5UHG - chains D and F of the 8 polymer chains in the assembly; structure by X-ray diffraction, 3.97 A resolution.

== Chain D ==
Name: DNA-directed RNA polymerase subunit beta'
Organism: Mycobacterium tuberculosis (strain ATCC 25618 / H37Rv)
Notes: EC 2.7.7.6
UniProt: P9WGY7 (RPOC_MYCTU); residues 1-1316 here = UniProt positions 1-1316
Amino-acid sequence (1316 residues; numbered 1 to 1316; the number before each row is that of its first residue):
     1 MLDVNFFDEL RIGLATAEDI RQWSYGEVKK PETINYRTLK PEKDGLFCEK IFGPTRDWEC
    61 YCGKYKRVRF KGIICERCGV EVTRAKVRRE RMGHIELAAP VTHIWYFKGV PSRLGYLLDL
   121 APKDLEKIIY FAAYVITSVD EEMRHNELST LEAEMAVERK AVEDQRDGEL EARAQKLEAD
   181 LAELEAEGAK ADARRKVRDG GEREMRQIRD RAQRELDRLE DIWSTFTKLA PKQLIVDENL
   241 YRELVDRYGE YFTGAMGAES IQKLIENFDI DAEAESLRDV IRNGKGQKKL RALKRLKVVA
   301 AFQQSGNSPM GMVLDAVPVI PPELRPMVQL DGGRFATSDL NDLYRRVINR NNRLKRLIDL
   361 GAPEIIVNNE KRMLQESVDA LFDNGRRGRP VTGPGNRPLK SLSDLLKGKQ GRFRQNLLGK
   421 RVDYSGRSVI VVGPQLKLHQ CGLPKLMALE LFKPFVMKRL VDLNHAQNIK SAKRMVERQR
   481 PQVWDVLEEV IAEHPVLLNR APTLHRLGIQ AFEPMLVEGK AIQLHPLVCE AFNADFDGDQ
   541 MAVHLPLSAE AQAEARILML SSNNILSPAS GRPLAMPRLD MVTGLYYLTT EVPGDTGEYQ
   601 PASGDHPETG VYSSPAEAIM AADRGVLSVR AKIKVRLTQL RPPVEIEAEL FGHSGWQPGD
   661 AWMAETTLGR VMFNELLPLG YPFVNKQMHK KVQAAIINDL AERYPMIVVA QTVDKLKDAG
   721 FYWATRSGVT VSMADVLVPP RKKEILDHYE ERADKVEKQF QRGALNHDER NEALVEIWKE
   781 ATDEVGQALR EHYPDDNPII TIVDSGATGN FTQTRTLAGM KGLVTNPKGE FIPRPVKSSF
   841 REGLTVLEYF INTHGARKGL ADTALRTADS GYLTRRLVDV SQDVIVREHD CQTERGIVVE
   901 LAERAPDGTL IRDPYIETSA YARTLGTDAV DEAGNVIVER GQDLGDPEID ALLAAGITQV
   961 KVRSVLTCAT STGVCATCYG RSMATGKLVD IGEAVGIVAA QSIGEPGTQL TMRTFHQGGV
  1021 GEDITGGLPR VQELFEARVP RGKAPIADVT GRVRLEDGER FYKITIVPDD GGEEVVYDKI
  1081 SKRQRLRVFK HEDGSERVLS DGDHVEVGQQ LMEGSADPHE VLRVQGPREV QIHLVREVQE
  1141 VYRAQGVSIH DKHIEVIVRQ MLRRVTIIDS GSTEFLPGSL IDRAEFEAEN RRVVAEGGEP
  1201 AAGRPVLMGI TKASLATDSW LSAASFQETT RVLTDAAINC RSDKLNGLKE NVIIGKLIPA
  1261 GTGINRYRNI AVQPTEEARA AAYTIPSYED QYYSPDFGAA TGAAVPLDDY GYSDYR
Not modelled in the structure: 1-2, 1012-1025, 1282-1316
Bound ions: Zn2+ site 1: Cys60, Cys62, Cys75, Cys78; Mg2+: Asp535, Asp537, Asp539; Zn2+ site 2: Cys891, Cys968, Cys975, Cys978
Small-molecule neighbours: 88G (Nalpha-(benzenecarbonyl)-N-(2-methylphenyl)-D-phenylalaninamide): Arg834, Pro835, Leu847, Glu848, Phe850, Ile851, His854
Swiss-Prot annotation at these positions:
  - binding site (Zn(2+)): Cys60, Cys62, Cys75, Cys78, Cys891, Cys968, Cys975, Cys978
  - binding site (Mg(2+)): Asp535, Asp537, Asp539

== Chain F ==
Name: RNA polymerase sigma factor SigA
Organism: Mycobacterium tuberculosis (strain ATCC 25618 / H37Rv)
UniProt: P9WGI1 (SIGA_MYCTU); residue numbers follow UniProt; this construct covers 1-528
Amino-acid sequence (528 residues; each row starts with the number of its first residue):
     1 MAATKASTAT DEPVKRTATK SPAASASGAK TGAKRTAAKS ASGSPPAKRA TKPAARSVKP
    61 ASAPQDTTTS TIPKRKTRAA AKSAAAKAPS ARGHATKPRA PKDAQHEAAT DPEDALDSVE
   121 ELDAEPDLDV EPGEDLDLDA ADLNLDDLED DVAPDADDDL DSGDDEDHED LEAEAAVAPG
   181 QTADDDEEIA EPTEKDKASG DFVWDEDESE ALRQARKDAE LTASADSVRA YLKQIGKVAL
   241 LNAEEEVELA KRIEAGLYAT QLMTELSERG EKLPAAQRRD MMWICRDGDR AKNHLLEANL
   301 RLVVSLAKRY TGRGMAFLDL IQEGNLGLIR AVEKFDYTKG YKFSTYATWW IRQAITRAMA
   361 DQARTIRIPV HMVEVINKLG RIQRELLQDL GREPTPEELA KEMDITPEKV LEIQQYAREP
   421 ISLDQTIGDE GDSQLGDFIE DSEAVVAVDA VSFTLLQDQL QSVLDTLSER EAGVVRLRFG
   481 LTDGQPRTLD EIGQVYGVTR ERIRQIESKT MSKLRHPSRS QVLRDYLD
Not modelled in the structure: 1-206, 429

== How chain D and chain F interact ==
Residue-residue contacts (89; chain D residue first):
  Glu32(D) - Arg367(F)  salt bridge
  Thr33(D) - Thr365(F)  hydrogen bond (side chain-backbone)
  Ile34(D) - Ile366(F)  hydrophobic
  Asn35(D) - Ile366(F)
  Tyr36(D) - Ile366(F)  hydrophobic
  Tyr36(D) - Arg367(F)
  Tyr36(D) - Ile368(F)  hydrophobic
  Tyr36(D) - Pro369(F)
  Tyr36(D) - Met372(F)  hydrophobic
  Tyr36(D) - Tyr416(F)
  Arg37(D) - Tyr416(F)
  Arg67(D) - Gly484(F)
  Arg67(D) - Pro486(F)
  Arg69(D) - Gln485(F)
  Ala132(D) - Ala223(F)  hydrophobic
  Arg203(D) - Asp207(F)
  Arg203(D) - Glu208(F)
  Asp210(D) - Glu210(F)
  Arg214(D) - Arg213(F)
  Val236(D) - Leu221(F)  hydrophobic
  Asp237(D) - Lys217(F)  salt bridge
  Asp237(D) - Leu221(F)
  Glu238(D) - Gln234(F)
  Glu238(D) - Lys237(F)  salt bridge
  Glu323(D) - Glu443(F)
  Pro326(D) - Leu423(F)
  Leu330(D) - Ile439(F)  hydrophobic
  Gly332(D) - Arg418(F)
  Arg334(D) - Glu419(F)  hydrogen bond (side chain-backbone)
  Arg334(D) - Ile421(F)
  Phe335(D) - Pro420(F)
  Phe335(D) - Ile421(F)  hydrogen bond (backbone-backbone)
  Ala336(D) - Ile421(F)
  Ala336(D) - Leu423(F)
  Ala336(D) - Leu435(F)  hydrophobic
  Thr337(D) - Ile421(F)  hydrogen bond (backbone-backbone)
  Thr337(D) - Ser422(F)
  Thr337(D) - Leu423(F)  hydrogen bond (backbone-backbone)
  Ser338(D) - Leu423(F)
  Ser338(D) - Asp424(F)  hydrogen bond
  Asp339(D) - Ser422(F)  hydrogen bond
  Asp339(D) - Asp424(F)  hydrogen bond (backbone-side chain)
  Asp342(D) - Thr365(F)
  Arg345(D) - Gln362(F)  hydrogen bond (side chain-backbone)
  Arg345(D) - Ala363(F)
  Arg345(D) - Arg364(F)
  Arg346(D) - Ala316(F)
  Asn349(D) - Gln362(F)  hydrogen bond
  Arg350(D) - Ala316(F)
  Arg350(D) - Asp319(F)  salt bridge
  Arg353(D) - Asp319(F)  salt bridge
  Arg353(D) - Gln322(F)
  Arg353(D) - Glu323(F)  salt bridge
  Arg353(D) - Gln362(F)
  Leu357(D) - Gln322(F)
  Leu357(D) - Leu326(F)  hydrophobic
  Leu357(D) - Ile329(F)  hydrophobic
  Leu360(D) - Leu326(F)  hydrophobic
  Leu360(D) - Ile329(F)  hydrophobic
  Gly361(D) - Lys292(F)  hydrogen bond (backbone-side chain)
  Gly361(D) - Asn293(F)
  Ala362(D) - Ile329(F)  hydrophobic
  Pro363(D) - Asn293(F)
  Pro363(D) - Leu296(F)
  Ile365(D) - Gln234(F)
  Ile365(D) - Glu297(F)
  Ile365(D) - Leu300(F)  hydrophobic
  Ile366(D) - Gln322(F)  hydrogen bond (backbone-side chain)
  Ile366(D) - Asn325(F)
  Asn369(D) - Tyr231(F)
  Asn369(D) - Gln322(F)  hydrogen bond
  Glu370(D) - Gln322(F)  hydrogen bond
  Arg372(D) - Ser227(F)  hydrogen bond (side chain-backbone)
  Arg372(D) - Tyr231(F)
  Met373(D) - Leu318(F)  hydrophobic
  Met373(D) - Asp319(F)
  Met373(D) - Gln322(F)
  Glu376(D) - Ser227(F)
  Arg397(D) - Ser422(F)  hydrogen bond
  Arg397(D) - Asp424(F)
  Arg397(D) - Gln425(F)
  Lys400(D) - Asp424(F)
  Gln410(D) - Asp432(F)
  Gln467(D) - Asp525(F)
  Asn468(D) - Asp525(F)
  Asn468(D) - Tyr526(F)
  Ile469(D) - Leu455(F)  hydrophobic
  Lys470(D) - Ser452(F)
  Lys473(D) - Val448(F)
Interface residues without a listed pair, chain D (56 interface residues in all): Lys127, Met327, Val328, Gly333, Arg356
Interface residues without a listed pair, chain F (61 interface residues in all): Arg330, His371, Gln415, Gln434, Asp449, Gln521, Asp528

== Summary ==
56 residues of chain D face 61 of chain F across their interface; the contacts include 16 hydrogen bonds and 6
salt bridges. Polar pairs include Glu32(D)-Arg367(F), Asp237(D)-Lys217(F) and Glu238(D)-Lys237(F). Bound to
chain D: compound 88G.
Chain D is DNA-directed RNA polymerase subunit beta' and chain F is RNA polymerase sigma factor SigA, both
from Mycobacterium tuberculosis (strain ATCC 25618 / H37Rv); the structure, Crystal structure of Mycobacterium
tuberculosis transcription initiation complex in complex with D-AAP1 and Rifampin, was determined by X-ray
diffraction together with 5UH5, 5UH6, 5UH8, 5UH9, 5UHA, 5UHB and 4 further entries from the same study.
